Entry 6VF5 (X-ray diffraction, 1.60 A resolution); this record covers chains A and D of the 4 polymer chains in the assembly.

== Chain A ==
Name: DNA-directed DNA/RNA polymerase mu
From: Homo sapiens
Notes: EC 2.7.7.7
UniProt: Q9NP87 (DPOLM_HUMAN); residue numbers follow UniProt; this construct covers 132-397, 410-494
Chain sequence (356 residues; numbered 127 to 494; 12 numbers in that range are skipped by the numbering (no residue carries them; nothing is unmodelled there); the number before each row is that of its first residue):
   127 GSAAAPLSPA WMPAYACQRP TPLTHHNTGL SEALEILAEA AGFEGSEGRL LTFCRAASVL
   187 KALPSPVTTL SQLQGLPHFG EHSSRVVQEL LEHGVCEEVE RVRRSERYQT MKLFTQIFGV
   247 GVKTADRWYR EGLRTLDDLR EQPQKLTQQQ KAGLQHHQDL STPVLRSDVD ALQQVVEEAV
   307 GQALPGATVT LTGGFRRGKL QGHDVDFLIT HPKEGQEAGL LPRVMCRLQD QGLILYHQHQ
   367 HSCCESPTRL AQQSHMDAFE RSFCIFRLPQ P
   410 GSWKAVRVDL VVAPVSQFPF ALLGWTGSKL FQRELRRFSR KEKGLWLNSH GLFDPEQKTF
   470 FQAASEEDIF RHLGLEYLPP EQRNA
Unresolved in the structure: 127-136, 366-384
Construct notes: expression tag (127-131); conflict Gly410 (Pro in Q9NP87)
Curated features (UniProtKB/Swiss-Prot):
  - region: Arg323 to Asp332 (Involved in ssDNA binding)
  - binding site (Mg(2+)): Asp330, Asp332, Asp418
  - site: Gly433 (Responsible for the low discrimination between dNTP and rNTP)
Covalently attached groups: 2,3-dihydroxy-1,4-dithiobutane (DTT) linked to Cys180
Metal / ion sites: Mn2+ site 1: His208 (shared with DG1(D) of chain D); Mn2+ site 2 near His219 (its only coordinating residue here); Na+: Thr241, Ile243, Val246 (shared with 1 residue of chain P); Mn2+ site 3: Asp330, Asp332 (together with oxalate ion) (shared with 1 residue of chain P); Mn2+ site 4: Asp330, Asp332, Asp418 (shared with 1 residue of chain P); Mn2+ site 5: Glu386, His459
Residues lining bound ligands: oxalate ion (OXL): Gly319, Gly320, Arg323, Asp330, Asp332
What the authors report for this chain:
  - conformationally variable residues (side-chain flip): Asp330

== Chain D ==
Molecule: 4-nt DNA strand
Sequence (4 nucleotides; each row starts with the number of its first residue):
     1 GCCG
Metal / ion sites: Mn2+ site 1: DG1 (shared with His208(A) of chain A)

== How chain A and chain D interact ==
Pairs across the interface (13; chain A residue first):
  Gly174(A) with DG1(D), hydrogen bond to the base
  Arg175(A) with DG1(D), salt bridge to the phosphate
  Thr178(A) with DG1(D), hydrogen bond to the base; DC2(D), sugar contact
  Phe179(A) with DG1(D), sugar contact
  Pro203(A) with DC3(D), phosphate contact
  His204(A) with DC2(D), sugar contact; DC3(D), hydrogen bond to the phosphate
  Gly206(A) with DC2(D), hydrogen bond to the phosphate
  Glu207(A) with DC2(D), hydrogen bond to the phosphate
  His208(A) with DG1(D), salt bridge to the phosphate; DC2(D), hydrogen bond to the phosphate
  Ser209(A) with DC2(D), hydrogen bond to the phosphate
Interface residues without a listed pair, chain A (14 interface residues in all): Ala140, Arg181, Leu202, Phe205
Interface residues without a listed pair, chain D (4 interface residues in all): DG4

== Summary ==
Chain A and chain D form an interface of 14 and 4 residues respectively, with 7 hydrogen bonds and 2 salt
bridges. Polar contacts include Gly174(A)-DG1(D), Thr178(A)-DG1(D) and His204(A)-DC3(D). Bound to chain A:
oxalate ion. Curated annotation (UniProt) lists 3 Mg2+-binding residues on chain A. The paper reports
conformational variability at Asp330(A).
Chain A is DNA-directed DNA/RNA polymerase mu (Homo sapiens) and chain D is a 4-nt DNA strand; the structure,
DNA Polymerase Mu, 8-oxorGTP:At Product State Ternary Complex, 50 mM Mn2+ (120 min), was determined by X-ray
diffraction together with 6VEZ, 6VF0, 6VF1, 6VF2, 6VF3, 6VF4 and 7 further entries from the same study.
